PDB entry 8OVF | electron microscopy, 7.23 A resolution (low resolution: residue-level contacts below are approximate; hydrogen-bond / salt-bridge calls are withheld) | chains A and B of the 6 polymer chains in the assembly

Chain A (and B):
Name: Lon protease homolog, mitochondrial
Organism: Homo sapiens
Notes: EC 3.4.21.53; chain B of this document is another copy of the same molecule, construct and numbering; everything in this record applies to it too
UniProtKB: P36776 (LONM_HUMAN); residue numbers follow UniProt; this construct covers 115-959
Chain sequence (869 residues; row label = number of the first residue in the row):
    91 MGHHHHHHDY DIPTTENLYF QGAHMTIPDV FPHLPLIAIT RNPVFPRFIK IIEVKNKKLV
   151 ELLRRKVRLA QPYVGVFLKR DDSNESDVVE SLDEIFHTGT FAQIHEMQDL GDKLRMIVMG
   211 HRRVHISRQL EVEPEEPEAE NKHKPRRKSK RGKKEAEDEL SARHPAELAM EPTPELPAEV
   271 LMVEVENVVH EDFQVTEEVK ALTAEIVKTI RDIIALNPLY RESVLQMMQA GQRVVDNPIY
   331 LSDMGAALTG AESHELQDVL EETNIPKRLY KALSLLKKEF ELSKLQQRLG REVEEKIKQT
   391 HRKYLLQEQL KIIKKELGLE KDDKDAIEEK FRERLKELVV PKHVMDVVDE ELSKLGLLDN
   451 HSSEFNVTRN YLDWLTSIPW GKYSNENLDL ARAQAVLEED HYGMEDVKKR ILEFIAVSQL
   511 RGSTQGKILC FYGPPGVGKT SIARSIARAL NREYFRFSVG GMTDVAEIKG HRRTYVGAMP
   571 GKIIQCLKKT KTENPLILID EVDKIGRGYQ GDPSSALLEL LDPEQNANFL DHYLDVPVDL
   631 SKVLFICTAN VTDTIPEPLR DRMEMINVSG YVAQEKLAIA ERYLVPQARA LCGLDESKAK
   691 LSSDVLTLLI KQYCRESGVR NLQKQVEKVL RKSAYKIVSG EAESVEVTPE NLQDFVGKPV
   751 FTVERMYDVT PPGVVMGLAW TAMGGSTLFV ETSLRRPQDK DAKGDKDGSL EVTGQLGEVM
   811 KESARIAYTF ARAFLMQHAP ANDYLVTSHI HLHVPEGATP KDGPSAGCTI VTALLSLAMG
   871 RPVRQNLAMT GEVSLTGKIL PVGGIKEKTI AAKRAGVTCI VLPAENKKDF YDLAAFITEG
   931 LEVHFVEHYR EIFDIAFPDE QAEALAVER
Unresolved in the structure: 91-122, 222-271, 950-959
Differences from the reference sequence: initiating methionine (91); expression tag (92-114); engineered mutation Phe186 (Tyr in P36776)
UniProt features mapped onto this chain:
  - active site: Ser855, Lys898
  - binding site (ATP): Gly523 to Thr530
  - natural variant: Glu476 (E476A: In CODASS), Ser631 (S631Y: In CODASS), Ala670 (A670V: In CODASS), Arg672 (R672C: In CODASS), Pro676 (P676S: In CODASS), Arg679 (R679H: In CODASS), Arg721 (R721G: In CODASS), Ala724 (A724V: In CODASS), Pro749 (P749S: In CODASS), Gly767 (G767E: In CODASS), Ile927 (deletion: In CODASS)
  - mutagenesis: Lys529 (K529R: Abolishes ATPase activity, and presumably ATP-driven protein unfolding, but does not block access to the proteolytic active site or prevent a substrate from binding to it), Trp770 (W770A: Has low basal, but normal stimulated ATPase activity, and retains peptidase activity; W770P: Has normal basal, but low stimulated ATPase activity, and abolishes peptidase activity), Ser855 (S855A: Lacks both ATPase and protease activity, but retains DNA binding activity), Thr880 (T880V: Enhances the basal, but not the stimulated ATPase activity), Gly893 (G893A: Has low basal, but normal stimulated ATPase activity, and retains peptidase activity; G893P: Has normal basal, but low stimulated ATPase activity, and abolishes peptidase activity), Gly894 (G894A/S: Enhances the basal, but not the stimulated ATPase activity, and retains peptidase activity; G894P: Enhances the basal, but not the stimulated ATPase activity, and abolishes peptidase activity)
Small-molecule neighbours: ADP (adenosine-5'-diphosphate): Asp490, His491, Tyr492, Met494, Pro524, Pro525, Gly526, Val527, Gly528, Lys529, Thr530, Ser531, Tyr661, Ile669, Tyr673, Gln677, Val709, Arg710, Gln713
From the paper describing this entry:
  - mutagenesis - Y186F: unchanged catalytic activity on TFAM
  - mutagenesis - Y186F: unchanged stability
  - catalytic residues: Ser855, Lys898 (citing earlier work)
  - post-translational modification sites: Ser173, Ser181, Tyr394 (citing earlier work)

How chain A and chain B interact:
Contacting residue pairs (39):
  Lys444(A) - Asn456(B)
  Leu447(A) - Asn450(B)
  Leu448(A) - His451(B)
  Asp449(A) - His451(B)
  Ser452(A) - His451(B)
  Glu454(A) - His451(B)
  Leu480(A) - Ser729(B)
  Arg500(A) - Arg721(B)
  Leu502(A) - Tyr725(B)
  Glu503(A) - Arg721(B)
  Glu503(A) - Lys722(B)
  Glu503(A) - Tyr725(B)
  Gln509(A) - Val728(B)
  Leu510(A) - Cys682(B)
  Leu510(A) - Leu684(B)
  Arg511(A) - Leu681(B)
  Arg511(A) - Cys682(B)
  Arg511(A) - Gly683(B)
  Arg562(A) - Tyr565(B)
  Arg562(A) - Val566(B)
  Thr564(A) - Val566(B)
  Glu812(A) - Gln805(B)
  Thr819(A) - His841(B)
  Arg822(A) - Arg785(B)
  Met826(A) - Arg786(B)
  Met826(A) - Pro787(B)
  Ser884(A) - Tyr757(B)
  Leu885(A) - Glu781(B)
  Leu885(A) - Ser783(B)
  Leu885(A) - His843(B)
  Thr886(A) - Tyr757(B)
  Thr886(A) - Glu781(B)
  Lys888(A) - Met756(B)
  Lys888(A) - Tyr757(B)
  Leu890(A) - Met756(B)
  Lys918(A) - Lys748(B)
  Lys918(A) - Pro749(B)
  Lys918(A) - Val750(B)
  Tyr921(A) - Lys748(B)
Also at the interface, not in a pair above, chain A (36 interface residues in all): Glu440, Ala506, Asp602, Asp795, Asp797, Glu808, Arg815, Ile816, Ala823, Val836
Also at the interface, not in a pair above, chain B (33 interface residues in all): Arg459, Gly567, Tyr599, Ala724, Leu784, Lys790

In short:
36 residues of chain A and 33 residues of chain B are in contact. Ligands of chain A: ADP. Curated annotation
(UniProt) lists active-site residues Ser855(A) and Lys898(A), 8 ATP-binding residues and 6 mutagenesis sites
on chain A. From the paper: catalytic residues Ser855(A) and Lys898(A); Y186F of chain A leaves catalytic
activity on TFAM unchanged.
Both chains are Lon protease homolog, mitochondrial (Homo sapiens). Entry 8OVF (Human Mitochondrial Lon Y186F
Mutant ADP Bound) was determined by electron microscopy (same publication as 8OVG, 8OKA, 8OM7 and 8OJL).
